PDB entry 1E3M | X-ray diffraction, 2.20 A resolution | chains B and E of the 4 polymer chains in the assembly

== Chain B ==
Protein: DNA mismatch repair protein muts
Organism: Escherichia coli
Reference sequence: P23909 (MUTS_ECOLI); residues 1-800 here = UniProt positions 1-800
Chain sequence (800 residues; each row starts with the number of its first residue):
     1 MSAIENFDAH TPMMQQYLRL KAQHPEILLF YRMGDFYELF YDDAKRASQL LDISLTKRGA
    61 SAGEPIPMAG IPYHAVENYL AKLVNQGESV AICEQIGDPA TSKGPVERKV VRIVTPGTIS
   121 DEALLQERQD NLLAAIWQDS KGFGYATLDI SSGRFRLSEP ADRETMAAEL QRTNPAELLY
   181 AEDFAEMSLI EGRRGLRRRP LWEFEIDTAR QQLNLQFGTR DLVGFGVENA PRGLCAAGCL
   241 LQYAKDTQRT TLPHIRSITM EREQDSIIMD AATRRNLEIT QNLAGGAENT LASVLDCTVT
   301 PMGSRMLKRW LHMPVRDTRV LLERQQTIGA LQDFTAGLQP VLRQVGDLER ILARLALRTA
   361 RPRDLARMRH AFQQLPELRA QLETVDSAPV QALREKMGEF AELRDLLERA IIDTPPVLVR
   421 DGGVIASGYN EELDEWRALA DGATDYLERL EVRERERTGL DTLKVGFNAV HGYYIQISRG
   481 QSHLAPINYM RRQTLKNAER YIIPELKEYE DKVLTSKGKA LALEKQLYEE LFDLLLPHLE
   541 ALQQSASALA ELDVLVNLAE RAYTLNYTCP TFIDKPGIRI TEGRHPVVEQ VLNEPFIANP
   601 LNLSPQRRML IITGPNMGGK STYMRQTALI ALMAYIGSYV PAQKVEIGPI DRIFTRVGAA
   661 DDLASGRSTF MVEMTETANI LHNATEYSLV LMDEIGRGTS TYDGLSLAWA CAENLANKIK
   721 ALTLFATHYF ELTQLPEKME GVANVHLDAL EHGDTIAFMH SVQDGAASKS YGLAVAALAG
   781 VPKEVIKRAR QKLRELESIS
Not modelled in the structure: 1-13, 57-66, 95-107, 659-668
Modified positions: Mse1, Mse13 (selenomethionine); Mse14, Mse33, Mse68, Mse166, Mse187, Mse260, Mse269, Mse302, Mse306, Mse313, Mse368, Mse397, Mse490, Mse609, Mse617, Mse624, Mse633, Mse671, Mse674, Mse692, Mse739, Mse759 (selenomethionine; parent Met)
Swiss-Prot annotation at these positions:
  - binding site (ATP): Gly614 to Ser621

== Chain E ==
Molecule: 30-nt DNA strand
Sequence (30 nucleotides; each row starts with the number of its first residue):
     1 AGCTGCCAGG CACCAGTGTC AGCGTCCTAT
Not modelled in the structure: 19-30

== How chain B and chain E interact ==
Pairs across the interface (11; chain B residue first):
  Arg32(B) - DC3(E)  salt bridge to the phosphate
  Gly34(B) - DG2(E)  hydrogen bond to the phosphate
  Arg108(B) - DG2(E)  salt bridge to the phosphate
  Asn468(B) - DG5(E)  sugar contact
  Asn468(B) - DC6(E)  phosphate contact
  Ala469(B) - DG5(E)  phosphate contact
  Leu495(B) - DC6(E)  phosphate contact
  Leu495(B) - DC7(E)  phosphate contact
  Lys496(B) - DC7(E)  hydrogen bond to the phosphate
  Lys496(B) - DA8(E)  salt bridge to the phosphate
  Arg500(B) - DC6(E)  salt bridge to the phosphate
Also at the interface, not in a pair above, chain B (10 interface residues in all): Mse33, Asp35

== Summary ==
Chain B and chain E form an interface of 10 and 6 residues respectively; the contacts include 2 hydrogen bonds
and 4 salt bridges. Polar pairs include Gly34(B)-DG2(E), Lys496(B)-DC7(E) and Arg32(B)-DC3(E). Curated
annotation (UniProt) lists 8 ATP-binding residues on chain B.
Here chain B is DNA mismatch repair protein muts (Escherichia coli) and chain E is a 30-nt DNA strand. Entry
1E3M (The crystal structure of E. coli MutS binding to DNA with a G:T mismatch) was determined by X-ray
diffraction.
